6ZB3 - chain AAA; structure by X-ray diffraction, 1.42 A resolution.

# Chain AAA
Name: Bromodomain-containing protein 4
From: Homo sapiens
Reference sequence: O60885 (BRD4_HUMAN); residue numbers follow UniProt; this construct covers 44-168
Sequence (127 residues; numbered 42 to 168; the number before each row is that of its first residue):
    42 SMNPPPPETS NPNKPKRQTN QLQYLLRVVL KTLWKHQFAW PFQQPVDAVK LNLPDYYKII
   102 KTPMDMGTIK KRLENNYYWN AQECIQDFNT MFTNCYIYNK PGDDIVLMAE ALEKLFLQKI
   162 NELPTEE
Differences from the reference sequence: expression tag (42-43)
Residues lining bound ligands: QCZ (N5-cyclopropyl-N3-methyl-2-oxidanylidene-1-(phenylmethyl)pyridine-3,5-dicarboxamide): Trp81, Pro82, Phe83, Val87, Leu92, Leu94, Tyr97, Tyr139, Asn140, Lys141, Asp144, Asp145, Ile146, Met149
UniProt features mapped onto this chain:
  - site: Asn140 (Acetylated histone binding)
  - cross-link: Lys99 (Glycyl lysine isopeptide (Lys-Gly) (interchain with G-Cter in SUMO2))
  - natural variant: Asp145 (D145G: Found in a patient with a neurodevelopmental syndrome; uncertain significance)
  - mutagenesis: Asn140 (N140A: Abolishes binding to acetylated histones)

# Summary
Chain AAA binds compound QCZ. From UniProt: one mutagenesis site.
Chain AAA is Bromodomain-containing protein 4 (Homo sapiens); the structure, N-terminal bromodomain of human
BRD4 with GSK620, was determined by X-ray diffraction together with 6ZB0, 6ZB1 and 6ZB2 from the same study.
